PDB entry 8GUQ | electron microscopy, 3.08 A resolution | chains A and S of the 5 polymer chains in the assembly

# Chain A
Name: Guanine nucleotide-binding protein G(i) subunit alpha-1
Source organism: Homo sapiens
UniProt: P63096 (GNAI1_HUMAN); residue numbers follow UniProt; this construct covers 1-354
Amino-acid sequence (354 residues; row label = number of the first residue in the row):
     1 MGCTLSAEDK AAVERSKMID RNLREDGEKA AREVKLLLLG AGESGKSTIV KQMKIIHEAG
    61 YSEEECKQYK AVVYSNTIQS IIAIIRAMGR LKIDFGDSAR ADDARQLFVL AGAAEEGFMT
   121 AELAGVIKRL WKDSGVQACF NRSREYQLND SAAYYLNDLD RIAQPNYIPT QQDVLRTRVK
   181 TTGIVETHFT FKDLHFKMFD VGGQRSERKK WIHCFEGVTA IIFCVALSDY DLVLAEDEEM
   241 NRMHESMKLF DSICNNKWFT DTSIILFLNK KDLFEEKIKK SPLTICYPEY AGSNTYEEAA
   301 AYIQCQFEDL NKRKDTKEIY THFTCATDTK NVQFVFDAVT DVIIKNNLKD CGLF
Disordered / not traced: 1-2, 55-181, 233-239
UniProt features mapped onto this chain:
  - region: Lys-35 to Thr-48 (G1 motif), Asp-173 to Thr-181 (G2 motif), Phe-196 to Arg-205 (G3 motif), Ile-265 to Asp-272 (G4 motif), Thr-324 to Thr-329 (G5 motif)
  - binding site (GTP): Glu-43 to Thr-48, Ser-151, Leu-175 to Thr-181, Asp-200 to Gln-204, Asn-269 to Asp-272, Ala-326
  - binding site (Mg(2+)): Ser-47, Thr-181
  - modified residue: Arg-178 (ADP-ribosylarginine), Gln-204 (Deamidated glutamine), Cys-351 (ADP-ribosylcysteine)
  - lipidation: Gly-2 (N-myristoyl glycine), Cys-3 (S-palmitoyl cysteine)
  - natural variant: Gly-40 (G40C: In NEDHISB; G40R: In NEDHISB), Gly-45 (G45D: In NEDHISB), Thr-48 (T48I: In NEDHISB; T48K: In NEDHISB), Gln-52 (Q52P: In NEDHISB), Ser-75 (deletion: In NEDHISB; uncertain significance), Gln-172 (deletion: In NEDHISB), Asp-173 (D173V: In NEDHISB), Glu-186 to Phe-189 (deletion: In NEDHISB; uncertain significance), Cys-224 (C224Y: In NEDHISB), Lys-270 (K270N: In NEDHISB; K270R: In NEDHISB), Asp-272 (D272G: In NEDHISB), Ala-326 (A326P: In NEDHISB), 1 further natural variant entry in UniProt
  - mutagenesis: Gly-42 (G42R: Abolishes switch to an activated conformation and dissociation from beta and gamma subunits upon GTP binding. Abolishes interaction with RGS family members), Glu-116 (E116L: Enhances interaction (inactive GDP-bound) with RGS14), Gln-147 (Q147L: Enhances interaction (inactive GDP-bound) with RGS14), Glu-245 (E245L: Enhances interaction (inactive GDP-bound) with RGS14)

# Chain S
Name: scFv16
Source organism: Homo sapiens
Notes: antibody fragment or engineered binder
Amino-acid sequence (259 residues; each row starts with the number of its first residue; note: 2 numbers in that range are skipped by the numbering (no residue carries them; nothing is unmodelled there); a row labelled like 121A-121N holds insertion residues (121A, then the next letters in order)):
     1 DVQLVESGGG LVQPGGSRKL SCSASGFAFS SFGMHWVRQA PEKGLEWVAY ISSGSGTIYY
    61 ADTVKGRFTI SRDDPKNTLF LQMTSLRSED TAMYYCVRSI YYYGSSPFDF WGQGTTLTVS
   121 S
121A-121N GGGGSGGGGSGGGG
   124 SDIVMTQATS SVPVTPGESV SISCRSSKSL LHSNGNTYLY WFLQRPGQSP QLLIYRMSNL
   184 ASGVPDRFSG SGSGTAFTLT ISRLEAEDVG VYYCMQHLEY PLTFGAGTKL ELKAAAHHHH
   244 HHHH
Disordered / not traced: 1, 121A-121N, 236-247
Disulfide bonds: Cys-22/Cys-96, Cys-147/Cys-217

# Chain A / chain S interface
Contacting residue pairs - 24 pairs, chain A then chain S:
  Thr-4(A) / His-155(S)
  Ser-6(A) / His-155(S)
  Ser-6(A) / Tyr-161(S)  hydrogen bond
  Ala-7(A) / His-220(S)
  Ala-7(A) / Leu-221(S)  hydrogen bond (backbone-backbone)
  Ala-7(A) / Tyr-223(S)  hydrophobic
  Glu-8(A) / Tyr-101(S)
  Glu-8(A) / Pro-107(S)
  Glu-8(A) / Tyr-161(S)
  Glu-8(A) / Tyr-163(S)  hydrogen bond
  Glu-8(A) / Arg-179(S)  salt bridge
  Asp-9(A) / Asn-157(S)  hydrogen bond
  Lys-10(A) / Tyr-59(S)
  Ala-11(A) / Tyr-101(S)
  Ala-12(A) / Tyr-101(S)
  Glu-14(A) / Ser-52(S)  hydrogen bond
  Glu-14(A) / Ser-53(S)
  Glu-14(A) / Gly-56(S)
  Glu-14(A) / Thr-57(S)
  Arg-15(A) / Ile-100(S)
  Arg-15(A) / Tyr-101(S)
  Arg-15(A) / Tyr-102(S)
  Met-18(A) / Ser-53(S)  hydrogen bond
  Met-18(A) / Gly-54(S)
Other interface residues (no listed pair), chain A (12 interface residues in all): Leu-5
Other interface residues (no listed pair), chain S (23 interface residues in all): Ser-30, Ser-31, Tyr-50, Ser-105, Glu-222

# Summary
Chain A and chain S form an interface of 12 and 23 residues respectively, with 6 hydrogen bonds and 1 salt
bridge. Polar contacts include Glu-8(A)/Arg-179(S), Ser-6(A)/Tyr-161(S) and Glu-8(A)/Tyr-163(S).
Chain A is Guanine nucleotide-binding protein G(i) subunit alpha-1 and chain S is scFv16, both from Homo
sapiens; the structure, Cryo-EM structure of CB2-G protein complex, was determined by electron microscopy
together with 8GUR, 8GUS and 8GUT from the same study.
